6W6K - chains A and D of the 18 polymer chains in the assembly; structure by electron microscopy, 3.60 A resolution.

# Chain A
Molecule: 16S rRNA
Source organism: Escherichia coli (strain K12)
Sequence (1542 nucleotides; numbered 1 to 1542; the number before each row is that of its first residue):
     1 AAAUUGAAGA GUUUGAUCAU GGCUCAGAUU GAACGCUGGC GGCAGGCCUA ACACAUGCAA
    61 GUCGAACGGU AACAGGAAGA AGCUUGCUUC UUUGCUGACG AGUGGCGGAC GGGUGAGUAA
   121 UGUCUGGGAA ACUGCCUGAU GGAGGGGGAU AACUACUGGA AACGGUAGCU AAUACCGCAU
   181 AACGUCGCAA GACCAAAGAG GGGGACCUUC GGGCCUCUUG CCAUCGGAUG UGCCCAGAUG
   241 GGAUUAGCUA GUAGGUGGGG UAACGGCUCA CCUAGGCGAC GAUCCCUAGC UGGUCUGAGA
   301 GGAUGACCAG CCACACUGGA ACUGAGACAC GGUCCAGACU CCUACGGGAG GCAGCAGUGG
   361 GGAAUAUUGC ACAAUGGGCG CAAGCCUGAU GCAGCCAUGC CGCGUGUAUG AAGAAGGCCU
   421 UCGGGUUGUA AAGUACUUUC AGCGGGGAGG AAGGGAGUAA AGUUAAUACC UUUGCUCAUU
   481 GACGUUACCC GCAGAAGAAG CACCGGCUAA CUCCGUGCCA GCAGCCGCGG UAAUACGGAG
   541 GGUGCAAGCG UUAAUCGGAA UUACUGGGCG UAAAGCGCAC GCAGGCGGUU UGUUAAGUCA
   601 GAUGUGAAAU CCCCGGGCUC AACCUGGGAA CUGCAUCUGA UACUGGCAAG CUUGAGUCUC
   661 GUAGAGGGGG GUAGAAUUCC AGGUGUAGCG GUGAAAUGCG UAGAGAUCUG GAGGAAUACC
   721 GGUGGCGAAG GCGGCCCCCU GGACGAAGAC UGACGCUCAG GUGCGAAAGC GUGGGGAGCA
   781 AACAGGAUUA GAUACCCUGG UAGUCCACGC CGUAAACGAU GUCGACUUGG AGGUUGUGCC
   841 CUUGAGGCGU GGCUUCCGGA GCUAACGCGU UAAGUCGACC GCCUGGGGAG UACGGCCGCA
   901 AGGUUAAAAC UCAAAUGAAU UGACGGGGGC CCGCACAAGC GGUGGAGCAU GUGGUUUAAU
   961 UCGAUGCAAC GCGAAGAACC UUACCUGGUC UUGACAUCCA CGGAAGUUUU CAGAGAUGAG
  1021 AAUGUGCCUU CGGGAACCGU GAGACAGGUG CUGCAUGGCU GUCGUCAGCU CGUGUUGUGA
  1081 AAUGUUGGGU UAAGUCCCGC AACGAGCGCA ACCCUUAUCC UUUGUUGCCA GCGGUCCGGC
  1141 CGGGAACUCA AAGGAGACUG CCAGUGAUAA ACUGGAGGAA GGUGGGGAUG ACGUCAAGUC
  1201 AUCAUGGCCC UUACGACCAG GGCUACACAC GUGCUACAAU GGCGCAUACA AAGAGAAGCG
  1261 ACCUCGCGAG AGCAAGCGGA CCUCAUAAAG UGCGUCGUAG UCCGGAUUGG AGUCUGCAAC
  1321 UCGACUCCAU GAAGUCGGAA UCGCUAGUAA UCGUGGAUCA GAAUGCCACG GUGAAUACGU
  1381 UCCCGGGCCU UGUACACACC GCCCGUCACA CCAUGGGAGU GGGUUGCAAA AGAAGUAGGU
  1441 AGCUUAACCU UCGGGAGGGC GCUUACCACU UUGUGAUUCA UGACUGGGGU GAAGUCGUAA
  1501 CAAGGUAACC GUAGGGGAAC CUGCGGUUGG AUCACCUCCU UA
Unresolved in the structure: 1535-1542
Small-molecule neighbours: Mg2+ (MG): G449, G450, A451, G481

# Chain D
Molecule: 30S ribosomal protein S4
Source organism: Escherichia coli (strain K12)
UniProtKB: P0A7V8 (RS4_ECOLI); residues 0-205 here correspond to UniProt positions 1-206 (UniProt number = residue number + 1)
Amino-acid sequence (206 residues; each row starts with the number of its first residue; numbering starts at 0):
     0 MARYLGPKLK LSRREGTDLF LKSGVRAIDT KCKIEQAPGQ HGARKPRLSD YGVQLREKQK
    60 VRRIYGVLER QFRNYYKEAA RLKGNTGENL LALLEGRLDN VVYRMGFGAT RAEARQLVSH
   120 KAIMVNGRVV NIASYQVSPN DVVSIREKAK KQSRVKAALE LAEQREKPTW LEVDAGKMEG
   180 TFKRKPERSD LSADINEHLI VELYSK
Unresolved in the structure: 0

# Interface between chain A and chain D
Pairs across the interface (86):
  A2(A) - Lys82(D)  sugar contact
  U4(A) - Arg80(D)  base contact
  U5(A) - Ala79(D)  sugar contact
  U5(A) - Gly83(D)  hydrogen bond to the base
  A8(A) - Gln53(D)  base contact
  A8(A) - Glu201(D)  hydrogen bond to the base
  A8(A) - Leu202(D)  hydrogen bond to the base
  A8(A) - Ser204(D)  base contact
  A8(A) - Lys205(D)  phosphate contact
  C400(A) - Arg69(D)  salt bridge to the phosphate
  C401(A) - Arg69(D)  salt bridge to the phosphate
  C401(A) - Asn73(D)  phosphate contact
  G402(A) - Gln70(D)  sugar contact
  G402(A) - Asn73(D)  phosphate contact
  C403(A) - Gln70(D)  phosphate contact
  G404(A) - Ala1(D)  base contact
  G404(A) - Arg2(D)  salt bridge to the phosphate
  G404(A) - Ser118(D)  hydrogen bond to the phosphate
  U405(A) - Ala1(D)  hydrogen bond to the base
  U405(A) - Arg2(D)  salt bridge to the phosphate
  U407(A) - Lys7(D)  salt bridge to the phosphate
  U407(A) - Glu112(D)  sugar contact
  A408(A) - Leu20(D)  phosphate contact
  A408(A) - Lys21(D)  phosphate contact
  A408(A) - Thr109(D)  phosphate contact
  U409(A) - Lys21(D)  salt bridge to the phosphate
  U409(A) - Val24(D)  phosphate contact
  G410(A) - Arg25(D)  salt bridge to the phosphate
  A411(A) - Arg25(D)  salt bridge to the phosphate
  G413(A) - Lys32(D)  base contact
  U426(A) - Lys32(D)  salt bridge to the phosphate
  U426(A) - Gly38(D)  phosphate contact
  U426(A) - Gln39(D)  hydrogen bond to the sugar
  U427(A) - Arg12(D)  salt bridge to the phosphate
  U427(A) - Gly38(D)  phosphate contact
  U429(A) - Leu8(D)  sugar contact
  U429(A) - Arg12(D)  salt bridge to the phosphate
  A430(A) - Gly5(D)  phosphate contact
  A430(A) - Pro6(D)  phosphate contact
  A430(A) - Lys7(D)  hydrogen bond to the phosphate
  A430(A) - Leu8(D)  hydrogen bond to the phosphate
  A435(A) - Ser152(D)  hydrogen bond to the sugar
  C436(A) - Ser152(D)  sugar contact
  C436(A) - Arg153(D)  sugar contact
  U437(A) - Gln115(D)  hydrogen bond to the base
  U437(A) - His119(D)  sugar contact
  U439(A) - Ser118(D)  sugar contact
  U439(A) - His119(D)  base contact
  U439(A) - Lys120(D)  sugar contact
  C489(A) - Lys120(D)  salt bridge to the phosphate
  C490(A) - Arg145(D)  salt bridge to the phosphate
  G491(A) - Lys147(D)  salt bridge to the phosphate
  A495(A) - His119(D)  base contact
  U508(A) - Tyr50(D)  sugar contact
  A509(A) - Tyr50(D)  phosphate contact
  A509(A) - Gly51(D)  sugar contact
  A509(A) - Leu54(D)  sugar contact
  C511(A) - His40(D)  hydrogen bond to the phosphate
  U512(A) - His40(D)  salt bridge to the phosphate
  G541(A) - Gln39(D)  sugar contact
  G542(A) - Lys9(D)  salt bridge to the phosphate
  G542(A) - Arg13(D)  phosphate contact
  U543(A) - Lys9(D)  salt bridge to the phosphate
  U543(A) - Arg13(D)  sugar contact
  U543(A) - Arg55(D)  phosphate contact
  G544(A) - Arg55(D)  salt bridge to the phosphate
  G544(A) - Gln58(D)  phosphate contact
  G544(A) - Arg62(D)  salt bridge to the phosphate
  C545(A) - Lys57(D)  salt bridge to the phosphate
  C545(A) - Gln58(D)  hydrogen bond to the phosphate
  C545(A) - Arg61(D)  salt bridge to the phosphate
  C545(A) - Glu68(D)  phosphate contact
  A546(A) - Leu67(D)  phosphate contact
  A546(A) - Glu68(D)  hydrogen bond to the phosphate
  A546(A) - Arg69(D)  hydrogen bond to the phosphate
  A547(A) - Ala1(D)  phosphate contact
  A547(A) - Leu67(D)  phosphate contact
  C613(A) - Arg80(D)  salt bridge to the phosphate
  C613(A) - Lys82(D)  hydrogen bond to the phosphate
  C614(A) - Lys82(D)  salt bridge to the phosphate
  U619(A) - Val128(D)  sugar contact
  U619(A) - Val129(D)  base contact
  U619(A) - Asn130(D)  hydrogen bond to the base
  U619(A) - Ile131(D)  base contact
  C620(A) - Ile131(D)  base contact
  C620(A) - Tyr134(D)  sugar contact
Other interface residues (no listed pair), chain A (51 interface residues in all): G6, A7, G406, G425, G428, U438, A499, A510
Other interface residues (no listed pair), chain D (61 interface residues in all): Leu4, Cys31, Ser48, Arg96, Ala111, Ala132, Ser133

# In short
Chain A and chain D form an interface of 51 and 61 residues respectively, with 16 hydrogen bonds and 23 salt
bridges. Polar contacts include U5(A)-Gly83(D), A8(A)-Glu201(D) and A8(A)-Leu202(D). Chain A binds Mg2+.
Here chain A is 16S rRNA and chain D is 30S ribosomal protein S4, both from Escherichia coli (strain K12).
Entry 6W6K (30S-Activated-high-Mg2+) was determined by electron microscopy, deposited together with 6W77,
6W7M, 6W7N and 6W7W.
